7RI2 - chains A and B; structure by X-ray diffraction, 2.80 A resolution.

Chain A:
Protein: Glycoprotein 120
From: Human immunodeficiency virus 1
UniProtKB: R4GRV3 (R4GRV3_9HIV1); the construct has insertions or renumbered stretches relative to UniProt, so the offset changes along the chain: 44-117 = UniProt 1-74; 191-298 = UniProt 75-182; 315-354 = UniProt 183-222; 356-395 = UniProt 223-262; 3 more segments
Chain sequence (382 residues; each row starts with the number of its first residue; note: 98 numbers in that range are skipped by the numbering (no residue carries them; nothing is unmodelled there); a row labelled like 458A-458G holds insertion residues (458A, then the next letters in order)):
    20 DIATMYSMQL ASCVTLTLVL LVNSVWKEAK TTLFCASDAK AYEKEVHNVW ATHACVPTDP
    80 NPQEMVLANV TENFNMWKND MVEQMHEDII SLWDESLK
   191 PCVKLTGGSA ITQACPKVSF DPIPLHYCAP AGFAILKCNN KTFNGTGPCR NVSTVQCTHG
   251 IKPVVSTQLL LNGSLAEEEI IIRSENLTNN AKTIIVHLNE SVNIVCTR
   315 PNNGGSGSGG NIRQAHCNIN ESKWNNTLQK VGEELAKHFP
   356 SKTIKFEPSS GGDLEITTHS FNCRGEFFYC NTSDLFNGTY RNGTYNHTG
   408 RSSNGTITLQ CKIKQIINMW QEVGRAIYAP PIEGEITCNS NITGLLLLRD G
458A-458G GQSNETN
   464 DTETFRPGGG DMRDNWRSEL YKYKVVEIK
Unresolved in the structure: 20-44, 191-207, 315-328, 408-412, 423-443, 458A-458G
Disulfides: Cys54-Cys74, Cys218-Cys247, Cys228-Cys239, Cys296-Cys331, Cys378-Cys445, Cys385-Cys418
Covalent attachments: N-acetylglucosamine (NAG) linked to Asn234, Asn241, Asn262, Asn276, Asn289, Asn386, Asn392, Asn397
Differences from the reference sequence: expression tag (20-43); conflict Lys63 (Arg20 in R4GRV3), Val85 (Ala42 in R4GRV3), Ala87 (Gly44 in R4GRV3), 48 further conflict positions vs the reference (R4GRV3) not listed; insertion (396, 458B-458C)

Chain B:
Protein: anti-HIV llama VHH antibody A12
From: Lama glama
Notes: antibody fragment or engineered binder
Chain sequence (143 residues; each row starts with the number of its first residue; a row labelled like 82A-82C holds insertion residues (82A, then the next letters in order)):
     1 AVQLQESGGG LVQAGGSLRL SCTASGRISS SYDMGWFRQA PGKEREFVAA IS
   52A W
    53 SGGTTDYADS VKGRFAISKD NAKNAVYLQM
82A-82C NSL
    83 KPEDTAVYYC AAKWRPLR
100A-100J YSDYPSNSDY
   101 YDWGQGTQVT VSSEQKLISE EDLHHHHHH
Unresolved in the structure: 114-129
Disulfides: Cys22-Cys92

Chain A / chain B interface:
Pairs across the interface (32; chain A residue first):
  Glu102(A) - Ala1(B)  hydrogen bond (side chain-backbone)
  His105(A) - Trp96(B)
  Glu106(A) - Ala1(B)
  Ile109(A) - Ser29(B)
  Ile109(A) - Tyr32(B)
  Ile109(A) - Trp96(B)  hydrophobic
  Trp112(A) - Pro98(B)  hydrophobic
  Trp112(A) - Leu99(B)  hydrophobic
  Asp113(A) - Ser29(B)
  Val255(A) - Pro98(B)  hydrophobic
  Val255(A) - Leu99(B)  hydrophobic
  Asp368(A) - Lys95(B)  salt bridge
  Asp368(A) - Arg97(B)  salt bridge
  Asp368(A) - Ser100F(B)  hydrogen bond
  Asp368(A) - Ser100H(B)  hydrogen bond
  Leu369(A) - Tyr100A(B)  hydrophobic
  Glu370(A) - Arg97(B)  salt bridge
  Glu370(A) - Leu99(B)
  Glu370(A) - Arg100(B)  hydrogen bond (side chain-backbone)
  Ser375(A) - Leu99(B)
  Phe382(A) - Pro98(B)
  Phe382(A) - Leu99(B)  hydrophobic
  Tyr384(A) - Leu99(B)  hydrogen bond (side chain-backbone)
  Tyr384(A) - Arg100(B)  hydrogen bond (side chain-backbone)
  Tyr384(A) - Tyr100A(B)  hydrogen bond (side chain-backbone)
  Lys421(A) - Arg100(B)  hydrogen bond (side chain-backbone)
  Lys421(A) - Tyr100A(B)  hydrogen bond (side chain-backbone)
  Gly472(A) - Tyr101(B)  hydrogen bond (backbone-side chain)
  Gly473(A) - Tyr101(B)
  Asp474(A) - Tyr101(B)  hydrogen bond (backbone-side chain)
  Arg476(A) - Tyr101(B)  hydrogen bond (side chain-backbone)
  Arg476(A) - Asp102(B)  salt bridge
Also at the interface, not in a pair above, chain A (24 interface residues in all): Ile108, Ser256, Ile371, Phe376, Asn377, Met475
Also at the interface, not in a pair above, chain B (18 interface residues in all): Arg27, Ser30, Ser100B, Asp100I

Overview:
The interface between chain A and chain B involves 24 residues on one side and 18 on the other; the contacts
include 12 hydrogen bonds and 4 salt bridges. Polar contacts include Asp368(A)-Lys95(B), Asp368(A)-Arg97(B)
and Glu370(A)-Arg97(B).
Chain A is Glycoprotein 120 (Human immunodeficiency virus 1) and chain B is anti-HIV llama VHH antibody A12
(Lama glama); the structure, Crystal structure of anti-HIV llama VHH antibody A12 in complex with HIV-1 C1086
gp120, was determined by X-ray diffraction, deposited together with 7R73, 7R74, 7RI1 and 7LPN.
